Entry 7C97 (electron microscopy, 3.68 A resolution); this record covers chains F and G of the 11 polymer chains in the assembly.

== Chain F ==
Protein: RNA polymerase sigma factor RpoD
From: Escherichia coli
UniProt: Q0P6L9 (Q0P6L9_ECOLX); residue numbers follow UniProt; this construct covers 1-613
Sequence (613 residues; row label = number of the first residue in the row):
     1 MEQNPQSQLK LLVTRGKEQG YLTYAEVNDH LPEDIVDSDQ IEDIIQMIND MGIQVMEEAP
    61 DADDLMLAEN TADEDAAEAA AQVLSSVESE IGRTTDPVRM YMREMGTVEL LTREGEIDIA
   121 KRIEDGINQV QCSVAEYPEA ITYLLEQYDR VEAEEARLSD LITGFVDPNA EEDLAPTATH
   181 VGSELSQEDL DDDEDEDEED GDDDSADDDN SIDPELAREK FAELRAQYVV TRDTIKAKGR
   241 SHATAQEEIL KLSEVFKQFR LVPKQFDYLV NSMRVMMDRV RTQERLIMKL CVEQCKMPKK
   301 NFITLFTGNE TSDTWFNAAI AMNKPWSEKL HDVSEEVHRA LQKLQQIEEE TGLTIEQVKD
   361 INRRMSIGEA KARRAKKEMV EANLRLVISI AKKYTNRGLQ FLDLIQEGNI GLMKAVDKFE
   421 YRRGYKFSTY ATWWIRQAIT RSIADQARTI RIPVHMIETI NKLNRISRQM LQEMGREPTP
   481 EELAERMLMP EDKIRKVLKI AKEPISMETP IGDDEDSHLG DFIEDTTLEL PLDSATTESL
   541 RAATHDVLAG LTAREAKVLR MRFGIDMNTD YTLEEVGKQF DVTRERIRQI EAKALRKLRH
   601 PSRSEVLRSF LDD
Disordered / not traced: 1-89, 168-212, 237-242, 613

== Chain G ==
Molecule: 63-nt DNA strand
Sequence (63 nucleotides; numbered -2 to 60; the number before each row is that of its first residue; numbers below 1 keep their minus sign (DT-2 is residue -2)):
    -2 TCCCCTGCAT CCGTGACAGC TCCCATTATA GCACAATTTA ACACTTTTGT CAATCATTTT
    58 GTT
Disordered / not traced: -2 to -1, 14-25, 29

== How chain F and chain G interact ==
Contacting residue pairs - 9 pairs, chain F then chain G:
  Tyr394(F) - DT26(G)  hydrogen bond to the base
  Arg397(F) - DT26(G)  hydrogen bond to the base
  Arg465(F) - DT26(G)  sugar contact
  Arg465(F) - DA27(G)  salt bridge to the phosphate
  Arg562(F) - DT45(G)  salt bridge to the phosphate
  Thr572(F) - DT45(G)  phosphate contact
  Leu573(F) - DT45(G)  phosphate contact
  Glu585(F) - DT47(G)  base contact
  Glu585(F) - DC48(G)  hydrogen bond to the base
Also at the interface, not in a pair above, chain F (10 interface residues in all): Arg436, Thr440, Arg588
Also at the interface, not in a pair above, chain G (6 interface residues in all): DT44

== In short ==
10 residues of chain F face 6 of chain G across their interface; the contacts include 3 hydrogen bonds and 2
salt bridges. Polar contacts include Tyr394(F)-DT26(G), Arg397(F)-DT26(G) and Glu585(F)-DC48(G).
Here chain F is RNA polymerase sigma factor RpoD (Escherichia coli) and chain G is a 63-nt DNA strand. Entry
7C97 (Cryo-EM structure of an Escherichia coli RNAP-promoter open complex (RPo) with SspA) was determined by
electron microscopy.
